Entry 6QHM (X-ray diffraction, 1.25 A resolution); this record covers chains A and P.

# Chain A
Protein: 14-3-3 protein sigma
Source organism: Homo sapiens
UniProtKB: P31947 (1433S_HUMAN); numbering as in UniProt (aligned over 1-248)
Chain sequence (253 residues; numbered -4 to 248; the number before each row is that of its first residue; numbers below 1 keep their minus sign (Gly-4 is residue -4)):
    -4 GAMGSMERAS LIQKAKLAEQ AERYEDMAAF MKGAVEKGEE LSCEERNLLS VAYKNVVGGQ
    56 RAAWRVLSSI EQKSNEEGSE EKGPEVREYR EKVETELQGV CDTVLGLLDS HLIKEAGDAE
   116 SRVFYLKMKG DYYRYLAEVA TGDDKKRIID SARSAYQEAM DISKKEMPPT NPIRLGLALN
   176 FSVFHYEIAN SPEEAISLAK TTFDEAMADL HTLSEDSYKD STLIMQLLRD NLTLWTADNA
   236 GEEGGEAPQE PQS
Unresolved in the structure: 232-248
Construct notes: expression tag (-4 to 0)
Modified residues: Cys38 (S-hydroxycysteine; CSO)
Swiss-Prot annotation at these positions:
  - site (Interaction with phosphoserine on interacting protein): Arg56, Arg129
  - modified residue (Phosphoserine): Ser5, Ser74, Ser248

# Chain P
Protein: Leu-sep-glu
Chain sequence (13 residues; each row starts with the number of its first residue):
   275 PSDRELSEPM EFQ
Unresolved in the structure: 275-279, 283-287
Modified residues: Ser281 (phosphoserine; SEP)

# Chain A / chain P interface
Pairs across the interface - 14 pairs, chain A then chain P:
  Lys49(A) with Ser281(P)
  Arg56(A) with Ser281(P)
  Lys122(A) with Glu282(P)
  Arg129(A) with Ser281(P)
  Tyr130(A) with Ser281(P)
  Gly171(A) with Glu282(P)
  Leu174(A) with Leu280(P); Ser281(P); Glu282(P)
  Asn175(A) with Ser281(P); Glu282(P), hydrogen bond (side chain-backbone)
  Val178(A) with Leu280(P)
  Glu182(A) with Leu280(P)
  Asn226(A) with Leu280(P), hydrogen bond (side chain-backbone)
Interface residues without a listed pair, chain A (12 interface residues in all): Leu222
Interface features reported in the paper:
  - residue pairs: Arg129(A)-Ser281(P), Tyr130(A)-Ser281(P) (hydrogen bond), Asn175(A)-Glu282(P), Asn226(A)-Leu280(P)
  - interface residues, chain A: Arg129(A), Tyr130(A)

# Summary
12 residues of chain A face 3 of chain P across their interface; the contacts include 2 hydrogen bonds. Among
the polar pairs are Asn175(A)-Glu282(P) and Asn226(A)-Leu280(P). The paper describes contacts between
Arg129(A) and Ser281(P), Asn175(A) and Glu282(P) and Asn226(A) and Leu280(P); a hydrogen bond between
Tyr130(A) and Ser281(P). From the paper: interface residues Arg129(A) and Tyr130(A).
Chain A is 14-3-3 protein sigma (Homo sapiens) and chain P is Leu-sep-glu; the structure, 14-3-3 sigma with
RelA/p65 binding site pS281, was determined by X-ray diffraction, deposited together with 6NV2 and 6QHL.
